PDB entry 2XXN | X-ray diffraction, 1.60 A resolution | chains A and B

# Chain A
Name: Ubiquitin carboxyl-terminal hydrolase 7
Source organism: Homo sapiens
Notes: EC 3.4.19.12; fragment: traf domain, residues 63-205
Reference sequence: Q93009 (UBP7_HUMAN); residues 63-205 here = UniProt positions 63-205
Chain sequence (143 residues; numbered 63 to 205; the number before each row is that of its first residue):
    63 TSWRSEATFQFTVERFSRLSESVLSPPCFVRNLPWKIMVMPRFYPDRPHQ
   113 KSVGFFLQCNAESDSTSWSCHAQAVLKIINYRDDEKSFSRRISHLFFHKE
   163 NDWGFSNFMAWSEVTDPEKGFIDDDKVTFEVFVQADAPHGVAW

# Chain B
Name: K10
Source organism: Human herpesvirus 8
Reference sequence: Q2HR73 (Q2HR73_HHV8); residues 202-216 here = UniProt positions 202-216
Chain sequence (15 residues; numbered 202 to 216; the number before each row is that of its first residue):
   202 SVWIPVNEGASTSGM

# Interface between chain A and chain B
Pairs across the interface - 28 pairs, chain A then chain B:
  S84(A) - M216(B)
  M100(A) - S214(B)
  R104(A) - S214(B)  hydrogen bond (side chain-backbone)
  F118(A) - S212(B)
  F118(A) - T213(B)
  F118(A) - S214(B)
  R152(A) - E209(B)  hydrogen bond (side chain-backbone)
  R153(A) - V203(B)
  R153(A) - I205(B)  hydrogen bond (side chain-backbone)
  R153(A) - V207(B)
  R153(A) - N208(B)  hydrogen bond (backbone-backbone)
  I154(A) - V207(B)
  I154(A) - N208(B)
  S155(A) - V207(B)
  S155(A) - N208(B)  hydrogen bond (backbone-side chain)
  E162(A) - T213(B)
  D164(A) - T213(B)
  D164(A) - S214(B)  hydrogen bond
  W165(A) - N208(B)  hydrogen bond
  W165(A) - A211(B)
  W165(A) - S212(B)
  W165(A) - T213(B)
  G166(A) - A211(B)
  G166(A) - S212(B)  hydrogen bond (backbone-backbone)
  F167(A) - E209(B)
  F167(A) - G210(B)
  F167(A) - A211(B)  hydrophobic
  S168(A) - S212(B)
Also at the interface, not in a pair above, chain A (15 interface residues in all): M102
Also at the interface, not in a pair above, chain B (13 interface residues in all): W204, P206
The authors on this interface:
  - interface residues, chain A: R153(A)
  - interface residues, chain B: S202(B), G210(B), A211(B), S212(B), T213(B), S214(B)

# Summary
Chain A and chain B form an interface of 15 and 13 residues respectively; the contacts include 8 hydrogen
bonds. Polar contacts include R104(A)-S214(B), R152(A)-E209(B) and R153(A)-I205(B). The paper reports
interface residues R153(A) and S202(B) among others.
Here chain A is Ubiquitin carboxyl-terminal hydrolase 7 (Homo sapiens) and chain B is K10 (Human herpesvirus
8). Entry 2XXN (Structure of the vIRF4-HAUSP TRAF domain complex) was determined by X-ray diffraction.
